PDB entry 7TRQ | electron microscopy, 2.50 A resolution | chains B and G of the 5 polymer chains in the assembly

# Chain B
Name: Guanine nucleotide-binding protein G(I)/G(S)/G(T) subunit beta-1
Source organism: Homo sapiens
UniProtKB: P62873 (GBB1_HUMAN); residue numbers follow UniProt; this construct covers 2-340
Sequence (349 residues; each row starts with the number of its first residue; numbers below 1 keep their minus sign (His-8 is residue -8)):
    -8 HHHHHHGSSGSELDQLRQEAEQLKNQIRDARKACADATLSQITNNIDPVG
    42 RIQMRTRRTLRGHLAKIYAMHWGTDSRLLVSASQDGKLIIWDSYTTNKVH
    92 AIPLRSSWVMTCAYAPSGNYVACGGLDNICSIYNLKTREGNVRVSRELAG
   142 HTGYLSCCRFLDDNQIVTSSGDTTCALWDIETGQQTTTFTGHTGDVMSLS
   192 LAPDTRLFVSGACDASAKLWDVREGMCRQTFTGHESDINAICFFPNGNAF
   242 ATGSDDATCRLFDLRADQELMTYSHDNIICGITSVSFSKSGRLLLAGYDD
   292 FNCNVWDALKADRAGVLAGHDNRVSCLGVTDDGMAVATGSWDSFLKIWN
Not modelled in the structure: -8 to 1
Construct notes: expression tag (-8 to 1)
UniProt features mapped onto this chain:
  - modified residue: Ser2 (N-acetylserine), His266 (Phosphohistidine)
  - natural variant: Leu30 (L30F: In MRD42; uncertain significance), Arg52 (R52G: In MRD42), Gly64 (G64V: In MRD42), Asp76 (D76E: In MRD42; D76G: In MRD42), Gly77 (G77S: In MRD42), Lys78 (K78R: In MRD42), Ile80 (I80N: In MRD42; I80T: In MRD42), His91 (H91R: In MRD42; uncertain significance), Ala92 (A92T: In MRD42), Pro94 (P94S: In MRD42), Leu95 (L95P: In MRD42), Arg96 (R96L: In MRD42), 5 further natural variant entries in UniProt

# Chain G
Name: Guanine nucleotide-binding protein G(I)/G(S)/G(O) subunit gamma-2
Source organism: Homo sapiens
UniProtKB: P59768 (GBG2_HUMAN); numbering as in UniProt (aligned over 2-71)
Sequence (70 residues; row label = number of the first residue in the row):
     2 ASNNTASIAQARKLVEQLKMEANIDRIKVSKAAADLMAYCEAHAKEDPLL
    52 TPVPASENPFREKKFFCAIL
Not modelled in the structure: 2-7, 64-71
UniProt features mapped onto this chain:
  - modified residue: Ala2 (N-acetylalanine), Cys68 (Cysteine methyl ester)
  - lipidation: Cys68 (S-geranylgeranyl cysteine)

# Interface between chain B and chain G
Pairs across the interface (80):
  Glu3(B) with Ile9(G)
  Leu4(B) with Ile9(G)
  Leu7(B) with Ala12(G), hydrophobic; Val16(G)
  Glu10(B) with Val16(G); Lys20(G), salt bridge
  Ala11(B) with Leu19(G)
  Leu14(B) with Val16(G); Leu19(G), hydrophobic
  Lys15(B) with Leu19(G)
  Gln17(B) with Ala23(G)
  Ile18(B) with Leu19(G); Ala23(G), hydrophobic; Arg27(G)
  Ala21(B) with Arg27(G)
  Ala24(B) with Lys29(G)
  Cys25(B) with Ile28(G); Lys29(G); Val30(G), hydrogen bond (backbone-backbone)
  Ala26(B) with Val30(G), hydrophobic
  Asp27(B) with Lys29(G); Ser31(G), hydrogen bond
  Ala28(B) with Val30(G)
  Leu30(B) with Ala34(G), hydrophobic
  Ile33(B) with Ser31(G); Ala34(G), hydrophobic; Met38(G), hydrophobic
  Ile37(B) with Met38(G), hydrophobic
  Val40(B) with Leu51(G), hydrophobic
  Met45(B) with Leu50(G), hydrophobic
  Arg48(B) with Phe61(G)
  Arg49(B) with Pro60(G); Phe61(G), hydrogen bond (side chain-backbone)
  Ser84(B) with Phe61(G)
  Tyr85(B) with Pro60(G); Phe61(G), hydrophobic
  Cys218(B) with Gln18(G), hydrogen bond (backbone-side chain); Glu22(G)
  Arg219(B) with Glu22(G)
  Gln220(B) with Glu22(G); Ile25(G)
  Thr221(B) with Glu22(G), hydrogen bond
  Phe235(B) with Leu37(G), hydrophobic; Tyr40(G), hydrophobic; Cys41(G), hydrophobic
  Pro236(B) with Tyr40(G)
  Asn237(B) with Leu37(G); Tyr40(G)
  Asp254(B) with Ala33(G)
  Arg256(B) with Arg27(G); Ile28(G), hydrogen bond (backbone-backbone); Asp36(G), salt bridge
  Ala257(B) with Ile28(G); Val30(G), hydrophobic
  Asp258(B) with Ile25(G); Arg27(G), salt bridge
  Gln259(B) with Val30(G)
  Leu261(B) with Val30(G), hydrophobic; Leu37(G), hydrophobic
  Ser279(B) with Asp48(G), hydrogen bond
  Lys280(B) with Glu47(G); Asp48(G), hydrogen bond (backbone-side chain)
  Ser281(B) with Tyr40(G); Cys41(G); His44(G); Asp48(G), hydrogen bond; Leu51(G)
  Gly282(B) with Cys41(G)
  Arg283(B) with Cys41(G); Leu51(G)
  Leu300(B) with Cys41(G), hydrophobic
  Asp323(B) with Pro49(G)
  Gly324(B) with Pro49(G); Leu50(G)
  Met325(B) with Pro49(G), hydrophobic; Pro60(G)
  Ala326(B) with Phe61(G), hydrophobic
  Val327(B) with Leu50(G), hydrophobic
  Ile338(B) with Phe61(G), hydrophobic
  Asn340(B) with Asn59(G), hydrogen bond
Other interface residues (no listed pair), chain B (59 interface residues in all): Arg22, Thr34, Ile43, Trp63, Met217, Ala240, Leu252, Leu284, Val320
Other interface residues (no listed pair), chain G (37 interface residues in all): Ser8, Arg13, Met21, Asp26, Ala45, Val54, Glu63

# In short
59 residues of chain B face 37 of chain G across their interface, with 10 hydrogen bonds and 3 salt bridges.
Polar contacts include Glu10(B)-Lys20(G), Arg256(B)-Asp36(G) and Asp258(B)-Arg27(G).
Here chain B is Guanine nucleotide-binding protein G(I)/G(S)/G(T) subunit beta-1 and chain G is Guanine
nucleotide-binding protein G(I)/G(S)/G(O) subunit gamma-2, both from Homo sapiens. Entry 7TRQ (Human M4
muscarinic acetylcholine receptor complex with Gi1 and the agonist iperoxo and positive allosteric modulator
...) was determined by electron microscopy.
